Entry 9R3O (X-ray diffraction, 2.04 A resolution); this record covers chains A and C of the 4 polymer chains in the assembly.

Chain A (and C):
Molecule: Isoform L-type of Pyruvate kinase PKLR
From: Homo sapiens
Notes: EC 2.7.1.40; chain C of this document is another copy of the same molecule, construct and numbering; everything in this record applies to it too
Reference sequence: P30613 (KPYR_HUMAN), isoform P30613-2; aligned to UniProt positions 1-543 over residues 1-543
Amino-acid sequence (447 residues; numbered -1 to 543; 98 numbers in that range are skipped by the numbering (no residue carries them; nothing is unmodelled there); the number before each row is that of its first residue; numbers below 1 keep their minus sign (Gly-1 is residue -1)):
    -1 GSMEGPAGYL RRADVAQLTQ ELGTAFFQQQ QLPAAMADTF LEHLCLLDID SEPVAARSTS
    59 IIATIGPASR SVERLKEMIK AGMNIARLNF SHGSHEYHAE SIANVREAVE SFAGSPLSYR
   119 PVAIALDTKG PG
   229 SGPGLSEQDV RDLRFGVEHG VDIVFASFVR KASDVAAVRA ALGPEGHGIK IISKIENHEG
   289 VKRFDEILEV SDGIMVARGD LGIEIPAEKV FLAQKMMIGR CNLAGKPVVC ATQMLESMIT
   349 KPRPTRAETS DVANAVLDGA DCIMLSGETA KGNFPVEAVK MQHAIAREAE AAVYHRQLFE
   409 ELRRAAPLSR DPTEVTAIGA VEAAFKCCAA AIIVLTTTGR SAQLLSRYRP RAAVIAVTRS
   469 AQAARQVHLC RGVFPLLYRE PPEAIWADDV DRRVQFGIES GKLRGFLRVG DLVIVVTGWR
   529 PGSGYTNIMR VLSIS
Unresolved in the structure: -1 to 22 (chain C: -1 to 18)
Differences from the reference sequence: expression tag (-1 to 0); conflict Asp12 (Ser in P30613); linker (130, 229-230)
Metal / ion sites: K+: Asn87, Ser89, Asp125, Thr126; Mg2+: Glu284, Asp308 (together with oxalate ion)
Ligand contacts:
  - A1JBW (4-[4-[[7-(dimethylamino)-2,1,3-benzoxadiazol-4-yl]sulfonyl]piperazin-1-yl]sulfonylbenzene-1,2-diol): Phe38, Leu39, Leu42, Leu365, Asp366, Tyr402, Gln405, Leu406, Glu409
  - 1,6-di-O-phosphono-beta-D-fructofuranose (FBP): Leu443, Thr444, Thr445, Thr446, Gly447, Arg448, Ser449, Arg467, Trp494, Arg501, Thr525, Gly526, Trp527, Arg528, Pro529, Gly530, Ser531, Gly532, Tyr533, Thr534
  - oxalate ion (OXL): Arg85, Lys282, Glu284, Met303, Ala305, Arg306, Gly307, Asp308, Thr340, Met372

How chain A and chain C interact:
Contacting residue pairs (99; chain A residue first):
  Gln29(A) with Leu320(C)
  Thr37(A) with Glu409(C)
  Phe38(A) with Gln405(C); Glu409(C), hydrogen bond (backbone-side chain)
  Leu39(A) with Gly327(C); Glu409(C), hydrogen bond (backbone-side chain); Leu410(C), hydrophobic; Ala413(C), hydrophobic
  Leu42(A) with Lys323(C); Met324(C)
  Cys43(A) with Met324(C); Gly327(C); Arg328(C), hydrogen bond (backbone-side chain)
  Leu45(A) with Met324(C)
  Asp46(A) with Lys290(C), salt bridge
  Ile47(A) with His286(C); Val289(C), hydrophobic; Lys317(C), hydrogen bond (backbone-side chain); Ala321(C)
  Asp48(A) with His286(C), salt bridge; Lys290(C), salt bridge
  Glu50(A) with Lys317(C), salt bridge
  His286(A) with Ile47(C); Asp48(C), salt bridge
  Val289(A) with Ile47(C), hydrophobic
  Lys290(A) with Asp46(C), salt bridge; Asp48(C), salt bridge
  Arg306(A) with Arg354(C), hydrogen bond (backbone-side chain)
  Gly307(A) with Arg354(C), hydrogen bond (backbone-side chain)
  Gly310(A) with Arg351(C); Arg354(C)
  Ile311(A) with Arg354(C)
  Ala315(A) with Thr357(C)
  Glu316(A) with Ala392(C); Ile393(C); Glu396(C)
  Lys317(A) with Ile47(C), hydrogen bond (side chain-backbone); Glu50(C), salt bridge; Glu396(C), salt bridge
  Phe319(A) with Ala361(C), hydrophobic; Glu396(C); Ala397(C)
  Leu320(A) with Gln29(C); Glu396(C); Ala400(C), hydrophobic
  Ala321(A) with Ile47(C)
  Lys323(A) with Leu42(C); Asn362(C), hydrogen bond; Leu365(C)
  Met324(A) with Leu42(C); Cys43(C); Leu45(C)
  Gly327(A) with Leu39(C); Cys43(C)
  Arg328(A) with Cys43(C), hydrogen bond (side chain-backbone)
  Leu331(A) with Leu39(C), hydrophobic
  Thr340(A) with Arg354(C)
  Gln341(A) with Thr353(C); Arg354(C), hydrogen bond (side chain-backbone); Ala355(C)
  Met342(A) with Ala355(C)
  Arg351(A) with Gly310(C), hydrogen bond (side chain-backbone); Ile311(C); Ala315(C)
  Thr353(A) with Gln341(C)
  Arg354(A) with Arg306(C), hydrogen bond (side chain-backbone); Gly307(C), hydrogen bond (side chain-backbone); Gly310(C); Ile311(C); Thr340(C); Gln341(C), hydrogen bond (backbone-side chain)
  Ala355(A) with Gln341(C); Met342(C); Ala355(C); Glu356(C); Asp359(C)
  Glu356(A) with Ala355(C)
  Thr357(A) with Ala315(C)
  Ser358(A) with Asp359(C), hydrogen bond
  Asp359(A) with Ala355(C); Ser358(C), hydrogen bond
  Ala361(A) with Phe319(C), hydrophobic
  Asn362(A) with Lys323(C), hydrogen bond; Asn362(C)
  Leu365(A) with Lys323(C)
  Ala392(A) with Glu316(C)
  Ile393(A) with Glu316(C)
  Glu396(A) with Glu316(C); Lys317(C), salt bridge; Phe319(C); Leu320(C)
  Ala397(A) with Phe319(C)
  Ala400(A) with Leu320(C), hydrophobic
  Gln405(A) with Phe38(C); Gln405(C), hydrogen bond
  Glu409(A) with Thr37(C); Phe38(C), hydrogen bond (side chain-backbone); Leu39(C), hydrogen bond (side chain-backbone)
  Leu410(A) with Leu39(C), hydrophobic
Other interface residues (no listed pair), chain A (54 interface residues in all): Ser49, Ile313, Ala413
Other interface residues (no listed pair), chain C (56 interface residues in all): Ser49, Ile313, Asn330, Leu331, Arg412

In short:
54 residues of chain A face 56 of chain C across their interface; the contacts include 20 hydrogen bonds and
10 salt bridges. Polar contacts include Asp46(A)-Lys290(C), Asp48(A)-His286(C) and Asp48(A)-Lys290(C). Bound
to chain A: 1,6-di-O-phosphono-beta-D-fructofuranose, oxalate ion and compound A1JBW.
Both chains are Isoform L-type of Pyruvate kinase PKLR (Homo sapiens). Entry 9R3O (Structure of liver pyruvate
kinase in complex with fluorescent probe 4a) was determined by X-ray diffraction together with 9R3H, 9R3I,
9R3L and 9R3M from the same study.
